PDB entry 5L52 | X-ray diffraction, 2.70 A resolution | chains V and W of the 28 polymer chains in the assembly

# Chain V
Protein: Proteasome subunit beta type-2
Source organism: Saccharomyces cerevisiae S288c
Notes: EC 3.4.25.1
UniProtKB: P25043 (PSB2_YEAST); residues 1-232 here correspond to UniProt positions 30-261 (UniProt number = residue number + 29)
Amino-acid sequence (232 residues; row label = number of the first residue in the row):
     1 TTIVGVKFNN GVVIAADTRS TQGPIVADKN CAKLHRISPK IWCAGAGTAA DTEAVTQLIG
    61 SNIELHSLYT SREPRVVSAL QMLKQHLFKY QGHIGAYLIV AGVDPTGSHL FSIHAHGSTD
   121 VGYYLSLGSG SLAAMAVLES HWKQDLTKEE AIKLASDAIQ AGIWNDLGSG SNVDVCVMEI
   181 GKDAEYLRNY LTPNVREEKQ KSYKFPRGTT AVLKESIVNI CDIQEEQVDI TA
Unresolved in the structure: 223-232
Curated features (UniProtKB/Swiss-Prot):
  - active site: Thr1 (Nucleophile)
Metal / ion sites: Mg2+: Ile163, Trp164, Asp166 (shared with 1 residue of chain L)
Ligand contacts: 6N5 (N-[(2S)-1-[[(2S)-3-(4-methoxyphenyl)-1-[[(2S,3S,4R)-4-methyl-3,5-bis(oxidanyl)-1-phenyl-pentan-2-yl]amino]-1-oxidanylidene-propan-2-yl]amino]-1-oxidanylidene-propan-2-yl]-1-methyl-5H-indene-2-carboxamide): His114, His116, Ser118

# Chain W
Protein: Proteasome subunit beta type-3
Source organism: Saccharomyces cerevisiae S288c
Notes: EC 3.4.25.1
UniProtKB: P25451 (PSB3_YEAST); residues 0-204 here correspond to UniProt positions 1-205 (UniProt number = residue number + 1)
Amino-acid sequence (205 residues; numbered 0 to 204; the number before each row is that of its first residue; numbering starts at 0):
     0 MSDPSSINGG IVVAMTGKDC VAIACDLRLG SQSLGVSNKF EKIFHYGHVF LGITGLATDV
    60 TTLNEMFRYK TNLYKLKEER AIEPETFTQL VSSSLYERRF GPYFVGPVVA GINSKSGKPF
   120 IAGFDLIGCI DEAKDFIVSG TASDQLFGMC ESLYEPNLEP EDLFETISQA LLNAADRDAL
   180 SGWGAVVYII KKDEVVKRYL KMRQD
Unresolved in the structure: 0
Curated features (UniProtKB/Swiss-Prot):
  - modified residue: Ser30 (Phosphoserine)
  - cross-link: Lys69 (Glycyl lysine isopeptide (Lys-Gly) (interchain with G-Cter in ubiquitin))
Metal / ion sites: Mg2+: Asp204 (shared with 3 residues of chain K)

# Interface between chain V and chain W
Contacting residue pairs (57):
  Ile25(V) - Asp143(W)
  Ile25(V) - Phe146(W)  hydrophobic
  Ala27(V) - Asp130(W)
  Asp28(V) - Asp130(W)
  Asp28(V) - Glu131(W)
  Lys29(V) - Glu150(W)  salt bridge
  Ala49(V) - Cys128(W)  hydrophobic
  Ala50(V) - Tyr95(W)
  Ala50(V) - Cys128(W)  hydrophobic
  Asp51(V) - Tyr95(W)  hydrogen bond
  Asp51(V) - Arg98(W)  salt bridge
  Ala54(V) - Tyr95(W)
  Tyr90(V) - Phe99(W)  hydrophobic
  His93(V) - Arg98(W)  hydrogen bond (backbone-side chain)
  His93(V) - Phe99(W)
  Arg196(V) - Glu150(W)  salt bridge
  Lys199(V) - Glu150(W)
  Lys199(V) - Ser151(W)
  Lys199(V) - Tyr153(W)  hydrogen bond (side chain-backbone)
  Ser202(V) - Glu154(W)  hydrogen bond
  Tyr203(V) - Ser151(W)
  Tyr203(V) - Leu152(W)  hydrophobic
  Tyr203(V) - Glu154(W)
  Lys204(V) - Glu154(W)  hydrogen bond (backbone-side chain)
  Lys204(V) - Asp161(W)
  Phe205(V) - Leu152(W)  hydrophobic
  Phe205(V) - Gln168(W)
  Arg207(V) - Glu160(W)  salt bridge
  Arg207(V) - Asp161(W)  salt bridge
  Gly208(V) - Glu164(W)  hydrogen bond (backbone-side chain)
  Thr209(V) - Glu164(W)  hydrogen bond (backbone-side chain)
  Thr210(V) - Glu164(W)  hydrogen bond
  Thr210(V) - Ser167(W)
  Thr210(V) - Gln168(W)  hydrogen bond
  Thr210(V) - Leu199(W)
  Ala211(V) - Leu199(W)
  Ala211(V) - Lys200(W)  hydrogen bond (backbone-backbone)
  Val212(V) - Phe163(W)  hydrophobic
  Val212(V) - Tyr198(W)
  Leu213(V) - Tyr198(W)  hydrogen bond (backbone-backbone)
  Leu213(V) - Leu199(W)
  Leu213(V) - Lys200(W)
  Lys214(V) - Arg197(W)
  Lys214(V) - Tyr198(W)  hydrogen bond (backbone-backbone)
  Glu215(V) - Lys196(W)
  Glu215(V) - Arg197(W)  salt bridge
  Ser216(V) - Val194(W)
  Ser216(V) - Val195(W)
  Ser216(V) - Lys196(W)  hydrogen bond (backbone-backbone)
  Ile217(V) - Val194(W)
  Val218(V) - His44(W)
  Val218(V) - Val194(W)  hydrogen bond (backbone-backbone)
  Val218(V) - Lys196(W)
  Asn219(V) - His44(W)
  Ile220(V) - Gly46(W)
  Ile220(V) - Val194(W)  hydrophobic
  Asp222(V) - Lys74(W)  salt bridge
Other interface residues (no listed pair), chain V (35 interface residues in all): Val26, Thr48, Ile94, Pro206
Other interface residues (no listed pair), chain W (37 interface residues in all): His47, Phe49, Ile126, Glu158, Thr165, Leu171, Tyr187, Glu193

# Overview
35 residues of chain V face 37 of chain W across their interface, with 14 hydrogen bonds and 7 salt bridges.
Polar pairs include Lys29(V)-Glu150(W), Asp51(V)-Arg98(W) and Arg196(V)-Glu150(W). Chain V binds compound 6N5.
UniProt lists active-site residue Thr1(V) on chain V.
Here chain V is Proteasome subunit beta type-2 and chain W is Proteasome subunit beta type-3, both from
Saccharomyces cerevisiae S288c. Entry 5L52 (Yeast 20S proteasome in complex with epoxyketone inhibitor 14) was
determined by X-ray diffraction (same publication as 5L54, 5L55, 5L5A, 5L5B, 5L5D, 5L5E and 30 further
entries).
